4LYP - chain A; structure by X-ray diffraction, 1.28 A resolution.

== Chain A ==
Molecule: Exo-beta-1,4-mannosidase
Source organism: Rhizomucor miehei
Notes: EC 3.2.1.25
Chain sequence (449 residues; numbered -35 to 413; the number before each row is that of its first residue; numbers below 1 keep their minus sign (Met-35 is residue -35)):
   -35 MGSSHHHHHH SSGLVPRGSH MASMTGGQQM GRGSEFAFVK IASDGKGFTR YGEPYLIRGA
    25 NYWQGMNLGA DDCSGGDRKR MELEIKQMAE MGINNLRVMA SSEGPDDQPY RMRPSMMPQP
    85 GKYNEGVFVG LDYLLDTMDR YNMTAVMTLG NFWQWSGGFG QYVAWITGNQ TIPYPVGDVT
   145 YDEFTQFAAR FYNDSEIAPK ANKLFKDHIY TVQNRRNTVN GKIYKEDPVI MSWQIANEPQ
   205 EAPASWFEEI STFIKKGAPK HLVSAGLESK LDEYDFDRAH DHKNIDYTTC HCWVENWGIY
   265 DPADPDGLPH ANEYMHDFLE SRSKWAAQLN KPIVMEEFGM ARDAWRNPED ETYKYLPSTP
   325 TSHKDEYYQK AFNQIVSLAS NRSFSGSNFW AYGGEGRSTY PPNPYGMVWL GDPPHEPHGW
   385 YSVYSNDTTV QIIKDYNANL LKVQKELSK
Disordered / not traced: -35 to -3
Residues lining bound ligands:
  - guanidine (GAI), molecule 1: Lys10, Gly11, Phe12, Pro18, Tyr19, Leu20, Arg346, Ser349, Leu411
  - guanidine (GAI), molecule 2: Trp117, Glu202, Glu232, Trp257, Asn260, Glu301, Glu380

== In short ==
Bound to chain A: guanidine.
Chain A is Exo-beta-1,4-mannosidase (Rhizomucor miehei); the structure, Crystal Structure of Glycoside
Hydrolase Family 5 Mannosidase from Rhizomucor miehei, was determined by X-ray diffraction (same publication
as 4NRR, 4NRS, 4QP0, 4LYQ and 4LYR).
